PDB entry 8TNQ | electron microscopy, 2.41 A resolution | chains A and B of the 3 polymer chains in the assembly

[Chain A]
Molecule: DNA damage-binding protein 1
Source organism: Homo sapiens
Notes: engineered mutation(s): residues 396-705 deleted
UniProtKB: Q16531 (DDB1_HUMAN); the construct has insertions or renumbered stretches relative to UniProt, so the offset changes along the chain: 1-392 = UniProt 1-392; 697-699 = UniProt 393-395; 706-1140 = UniProt 706-1140
Amino-acid sequence (860 residues; row label = number of the first residue in the row; note: 304 numbers in that range are skipped by the numbering (no residue carries them; nothing is unmodelled there); numbers below 1 keep their minus sign (Met-23 is residue -23)):
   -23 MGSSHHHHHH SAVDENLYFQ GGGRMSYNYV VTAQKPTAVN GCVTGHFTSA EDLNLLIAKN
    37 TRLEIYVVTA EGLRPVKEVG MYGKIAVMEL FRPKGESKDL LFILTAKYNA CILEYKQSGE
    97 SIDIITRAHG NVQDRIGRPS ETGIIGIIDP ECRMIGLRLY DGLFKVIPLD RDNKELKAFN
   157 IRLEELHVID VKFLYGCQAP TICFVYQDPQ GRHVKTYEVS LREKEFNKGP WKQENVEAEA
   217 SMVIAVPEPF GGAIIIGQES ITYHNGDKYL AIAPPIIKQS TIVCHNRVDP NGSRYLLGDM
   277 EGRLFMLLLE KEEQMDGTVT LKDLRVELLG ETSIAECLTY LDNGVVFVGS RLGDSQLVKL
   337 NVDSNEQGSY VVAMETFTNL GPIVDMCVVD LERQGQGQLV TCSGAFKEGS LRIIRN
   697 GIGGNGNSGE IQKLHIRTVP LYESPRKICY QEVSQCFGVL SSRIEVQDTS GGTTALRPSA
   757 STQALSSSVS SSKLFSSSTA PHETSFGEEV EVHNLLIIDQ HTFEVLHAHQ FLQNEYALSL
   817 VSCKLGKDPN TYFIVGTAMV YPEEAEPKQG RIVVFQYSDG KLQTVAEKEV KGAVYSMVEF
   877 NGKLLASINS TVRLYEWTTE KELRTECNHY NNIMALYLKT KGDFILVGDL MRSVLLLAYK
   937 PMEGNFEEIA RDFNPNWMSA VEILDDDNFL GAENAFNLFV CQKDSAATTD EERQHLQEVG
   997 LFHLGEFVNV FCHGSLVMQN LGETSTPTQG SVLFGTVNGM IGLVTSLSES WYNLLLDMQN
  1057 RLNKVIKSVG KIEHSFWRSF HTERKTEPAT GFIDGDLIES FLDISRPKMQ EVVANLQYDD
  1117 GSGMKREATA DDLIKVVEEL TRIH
Disordered / not traced: -23 to 0, 291-293, 697-709, 745-747, 772-779, 1017-1020, 1115-1120
Differences from the reference sequence: initiating methionine (-23); expression tag (-22 to 0); linker (700-705)
Swiss-Prot annotation at these positions:
  - modified residue: Ser2 (N-acetylserine), Lys1067 (N6-acetyllysine), Thr1125 (Phosphothreonine)
  - cross-link: Lys1121 (Glycyl lysine isopeptide (Lys-Gly) (interchain with G-Cter in SUMO2))

[Chain B]
Molecule: Protein cereblon
Source organism: Homo sapiens
UniProtKB: Q96SW2 (CRBN_HUMAN); residues 1-442 here = UniProt positions 1-442
Amino-acid sequence (485 residues; numbered -42 to 442; the number before each row is that of its first residue; numbers below 1 keep their minus sign (Met-42 is residue -42)):
   -42 MDYKDDDDKS AVDENLYFQG GGRGGSAHIV MVDAYKPTKG GSGMAGEGDQ QDAAHNMGNH
    18 LPLLPAESEE EDEMEVEDQD SKEAKKPNII NFDTSLPTSH TYLGADMEEF HGRTLHDDDS
    78 CQVIPVLPQV MMILIPGQTL PLQLFHPQEV SMVRNLIQKD RTFAVLAYSN VQEREAQFGT
   138 TAEIYAYREE QDFGIEIVKV KAIGRQRFKV LELRTQSDGI QQAKVQILPE CVLPSTMSAV
   198 QLESLNKCQI FPSKPVSRED QCSYKWWQKY QKRKFHCANL TSWPRWLYSL YDAETLMDRI
   258 KKQLREWDEN LKDDSLPSNP IDFSYRVAAC LPIDDVLRIQ LLKIGSAIQR LRCELDIMNK
   318 CTSLCCKQCQ ETEITTKNEI FSLSLCGPMA AYVNPHGYVH ETLTVYKACN LNLIGRPSTE
   378 HSWFPGYAWT VAQCKICASH IGWKFTATKK DMSPQKFWGL TRSALLPTIP DTEDEISPDK
   438 VILCL
Disordered / not traced: -42 to 49, 213-216, 428-442
Differences from the reference sequence: initiating methionine (-42); expression tag (-41 to 0)
Ion coordination: Zn2+: Cys323, Cys326, Cys391, Cys394
Ligand contacts: MIQ (2-[(3S)-2,6-dioxopiperidin-3-yl]-5-(morpholin-4-yl)-1H-isoindole-1,3(2H)-dione): Val350, Asn351, Pro352, His353, His357, Glu377, His378, Ser379, Trp380, Trp386, Trp400, Phe402
Swiss-Prot annotation at these positions:
  - binding site (Zn(2+)): Cys323, Cys326, Cys391, Cys394
  - binding site ((S)-thalidomide): His378, Trp380, Trp386
  - modified residue: Ser25 (Phosphoserine)
  - natural variant: Cys391 (C391R: In MRT2)
  - mutagenesis: Tyr384 (Y384A: Abolishes thalidomide-binding without affecting DCX protein ligase complex activity; when associated with A-386), Trp386 (W386A: Abolishes thalidomide-binding without affecting DCX protein ligase complex activity; when associated with A-384 ...), Arg419 to Leu442 (Fails to rescue increased BK channel activity and decreased probability of neurotransmission in a mouse hippocampal neuron model)

[How chain A and chain B interact]
Contacting residue pairs - 80 pairs, chain A then chain B:
  Asn16(A) - Glu200(B)
  Glu117(A) - Ile207(B)
  Thr118(A) - Asn203(B)
  Thr118(A) - Ile207(B)
  His163(A) - Ile207(B)
  Ile165(A) - Ile207(B)  hydrophobic
  Gln183(A) - Ile207(B)
  Gln183(A) - Phe208(B)  hydrogen bond (side chain-backbone)
  Gln183(A) - Pro209(B)
  Arg188(A) - Ile207(B)  hydrogen bond (side chain-backbone)
  Glu215(A) - Pro209(B)
  Glu215(A) - Arg230(B)  salt bridge
  Ser217(A) - Lys204(B)
  Gln234(A) - Arg230(B)
  Val259(A) - Leu202(B)  hydrophobic
  Val259(A) - Lys204(B)
  Met276(A) - Leu202(B)  hydrophobic
  Met276(A) - His233(B)
  Glu312(A) - Glu200(B)  hydrogen bond (side chain-backbone)
  Glu312(A) - Ser201(B)  hydrogen bond (side chain-backbone)
  Arg327(A) - Gln198(B)
  Arg327(A) - Leu199(B)
  Arg327(A) - Glu200(B)  salt bridge
  Leu328(A) - Leu237(B)  hydrophobic
  Pro358(A) - Leu237(B)
  Val360(A) - Leu237(B)
  Val360(A) - Thr238(B)
  Val360(A) - Ser239(B)
  Phe382(A) - Asn236(B)
  Arg722(A) - Asn236(B)  hydrogen bond (side chain-backbone)
  Arg722(A) - Thr238(B)  hydrogen bond (side chain-backbone)
  Arg722(A) - Ser239(B)
  Arg722(A) - Trp240(B)
  Ser781(A) - Lys222(B)  hydrogen bond
  Glu787(A) - Arg242(B)  salt bridge
  Tyr812(A) - Pro241(B)
  Tyr812(A) - Trp243(B)
  Leu814(A) - Trp243(B)  hydrophobic
  Val836(A) - Trp243(B)
  Pro838(A) - Tyr221(B)
  Pro838(A) - Gln225(B)
  Ala841(A) - Leu247(B)
  Ala841(A) - Arg256(B)
  Pro843(A) - Trp243(B)  hydrophobic
  Tyr871(A) - Trp243(B)
  Met910(A) - Leu244(B)  hydrophobic
  Met910(A) - Leu247(B)  hydrophobic
  Met910(A) - Tyr248(B)
  Met910(A) - Arg309(B)
  Leu912(A) - Trp240(B)
  Leu912(A) - Leu244(B)  hydrophobic
  Tyr913(A) - Trp240(B)  hydrogen bond
  Asp925(A) - Tyr248(B)
  Leu926(A) - Thr193(B)
  Leu926(A) - Trp240(B)
  Leu926(A) - Tyr245(B)  hydrophobic
  Leu926(A) - Tyr248(B)  hydrophobic
  Met927(A) - Leu190(B)  hydrophobic
  Met927(A) - Tyr248(B)  hydrophobic
  Met927(A) - Ser303(B)
  Met927(A) - Ile305(B)  hydrophobic
  Met927(A) - Gln306(B)
  Ser929(A) - Gln306(B)
  Pro951(A) - Leu190(B)
  Pro951(A) - Gln306(B)
  Asn952(A) - Leu190(B)
  Trp953(A) - Pro191(B)  hydrogen bond (side chain-backbone)
  Trp953(A) - Ser192(B)
  Trp953(A) - Thr193(B)
  Trp953(A) - Tyr248(B)
  Asn970(A) - Pro191(B)
  Asn970(A) - Ala196(B)
  Phe972(A) - Ala196(B)
  Phe1003(A) - Thr238(B)
  Asn1005(A) - Leu237(B)  hydrogen bond (side chain-backbone)
  Asn1005(A) - Thr238(B)
  Asn1005(A) - Ser239(B)
  Val1033(A) - Val197(B)  hydrophobic
  Val1033(A) - Leu237(B)
  Glu1079(A) - Pro191(B)
Other interface residues (no listed pair), chain A (57 interface residues in all): Gly119, Val164, Asp166, Ala214, Met218, Ala381, Lys723, Glu784, Ala834, Glu842, Ala869, Ser955, Ala971
Other interface residues (no listed pair), chain B (42 interface residues in all): Ser195, Cys205, Gln206, Ala235

[Summary]
57 residues of chain A face 42 of chain B across their interface, with 10 hydrogen bonds and 3 salt bridges.
Among the polar pairs are Glu215(A)-Arg230(B), Arg327(A)-Glu200(B) and Glu787(A)-Arg242(B). Ligands of chain
B: compound MIQ.
Here chain A is DNA damage-binding protein 1 and chain B is Protein cereblon, both from Homo sapiens. Entry
8TNQ (Cryo-EM structure of DDB1dB:CRBN:PT-179:SD40, conformation 1) was determined by electron microscopy,
deposited together with 8TNP and 8TNR.
